Entry 5HWM (X-ray diffraction, 2.10 A resolution); this record covers chains A and B of the 4 polymer chains in the assembly.

== Chain A (and B) ==
Protein: Probable 5-dehydro-4-deoxyglucarate dehydratase
Organism: Agrobacterium fabrum (strain C58 / ATCC 33970)
Notes: EC 4.2.1.41; chain B of this document is another copy of the same molecule, construct and numbering; everything in this record applies to it too
UniProt: Q8UB77 (KDGD_AGRFC); numbering as in UniProt (aligned over 1-303)
Sequence (311 residues; numbered 1 to 311; the number before each row is that of its first residue):
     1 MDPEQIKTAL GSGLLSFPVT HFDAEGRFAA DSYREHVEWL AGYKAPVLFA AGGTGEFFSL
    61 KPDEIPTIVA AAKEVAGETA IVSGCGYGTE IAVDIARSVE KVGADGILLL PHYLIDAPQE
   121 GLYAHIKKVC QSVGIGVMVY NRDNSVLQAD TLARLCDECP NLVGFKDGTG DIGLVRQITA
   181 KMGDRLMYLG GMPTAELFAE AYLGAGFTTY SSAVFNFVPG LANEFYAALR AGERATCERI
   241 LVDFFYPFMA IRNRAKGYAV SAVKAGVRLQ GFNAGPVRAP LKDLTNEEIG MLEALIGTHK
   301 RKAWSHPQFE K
Not modelled in the structure: 305-311 (chain B: 304-311)
Differences from the reference sequence: conflict Asp2 (Asn in Q8UB77); expression tag (304-311)
Covalently attached groups: 2-oxoadipic acid (OOG) linked to Lys166
Ligand contacts: 2-oxoadipic acid (OOG): Phe17, Gly52, Gly53, Thr54, Leu108, Leu110, Tyr140, Arg142, Gly191, Met192, Pro193, Thr194, Ala195, Ser211, Ala213, Ala259, Val260

== Interface between chain A and chain B ==
Contacting residue pairs (61):
  Phe57(A) - Tyr113(B)  hydrophobic
  Phe58(A) - Tyr113(B)  hydrophobic
  Phe58(A) - Ile115(B)  hydrophobic
  Lys61(A) - Glu90(B)  salt bridge
  Lys61(A) - Asp94(B)  salt bridge
  Tyr87(A) - Tyr87(B)  hydrophobic
  Tyr87(A) - Ile91(B)
  Tyr87(A) - Tyr113(B)  hydrophobic
  Thr89(A) - Ala279(B)  hydrogen bond (side chain-backbone)
  Glu90(A) - Lys61(B)
  Ile91(A) - Pro62(B)
  Ile91(A) - Tyr87(B)
  Asp94(A) - Lys61(B)  salt bridge
  Leu110(A) - Tyr113(B)
  Leu110(A) - Leu114(B)  hydrophobic
  Pro111(A) - Tyr113(B)  hydrogen bond (backbone-side chain)
  His112(A) - Tyr113(B)
  His112(A) - Pro280(B)
  Tyr113(A) - Phe57(B)  hydrophobic
  Tyr113(A) - Phe58(B)
  Tyr113(A) - Tyr87(B)  hydrophobic
  Tyr113(A) - Leu110(B)
  Tyr113(A) - Pro111(B)  hydrogen bond (side chain-backbone)
  Tyr113(A) - His112(B)
  Tyr113(A) - Tyr113(B)  hydrophobic
  Leu114(A) - Leu110(B)  hydrophobic
  Leu114(A) - Pro111(B)  hydrophobic
  Leu114(A) - Asp143(B)
  Ile115(A) - Phe58(B)  hydrophobic
  Ile115(A) - Leu281(B)  hydrophobic
  Asp116(A) - Gly257(B)
  Ala117(A) - Lys256(B)
  Ala117(A) - Pro280(B)
  Pro118(A) - Lys256(B)
  Pro118(A) - Pro280(B)
  Pro118(A) - Lys282(B)
  Gly121(A) - Ala279(B)
  Gly121(A) - Pro280(B)
  Leu122(A) - Pro280(B)
  Ala124(A) - Ala279(B)  hydrophobic
  His125(A) - Ala279(B)
  His125(A) - Pro280(B)
  Arg142(A) - Leu114(B)
  Asp143(A) - Leu114(B)
  Lys256(A) - Asp116(B)
  Lys256(A) - Ala117(B)
  Lys256(A) - Pro118(B)
  Gly257(A) - Asp116(B)
  Arg278(A) - Glu90(B)
  Ala279(A) - Thr89(B)  hydrogen bond (backbone-side chain)
  Ala279(A) - Gly121(B)
  Ala279(A) - Ala124(B)  hydrophobic
  Ala279(A) - His125(B)
  Pro280(A) - His112(B)
  Pro280(A) - Ala117(B)
  Pro280(A) - Pro118(B)
  Pro280(A) - Gly121(B)
  Pro280(A) - Leu122(B)
  Leu281(A) - Ile115(B)  hydrophobic
  Lys282(A) - Pro118(B)
  Lys282(A) - Glu120(B)
Other interface residues (no listed pair), chain A (36 interface residues in all): Ser59, Leu60, Pro62, Gly86, Gly88, Glu120
Other interface residues (no listed pair), chain B (36 interface residues in all): Ser59, Leu60, Gly86, Gly88, Arg142, Arg278

== In short ==
Chain A and chain B each contribute 36 residues to their interface, with 4 hydrogen bonds and 3 salt bridges.
Polar pairs include Lys61(A)-Glu90(B), Lys61(A)-Asp94(B) and Thr89(A)-Ala279(B). 2-oxoadipic acid is
covalently linked to Lys166(A).
Chain A and chain B are both Probable 5-dehydro-4-deoxyglucarate dehydratase (Agrobacterium fabrum (strain C58
/ ATCC 33970)); the structure, Crystal structure of keto-deoxy-D-galactarate dehydratase complexed with
2-oxoadipic acid, was determined by X-ray diffraction (same publication as 5HWJ, 5HWN, 4UR7 and 4UR8).
